Entry 1Q86 (X-ray diffraction, 3.00 A resolution); this record covers chains A and C of the 32 polymer chains in the assembly.

# Chain A
Molecule: 23S ribosomal RNA
Source organism: Haloarcula marismortui
Sequence (2922 nucleotides; numbered 2 to 2923; the number before each row is that of its first residue):
     2 UUGGCUACUAUGCCAGCUGGUGGAUUGCUCGGCUCAGGCGCUGAUGAAGG
    52 ACGUGCCAAGCUGCGAUAAGCCAUGGGGAGCCGCACGGAGGCGAAGAACC
   102 AUGGAUUUCCGAAUGAGAAUCUCUCUAACAAUUGCUUCGCGCAAUGAGGA
   152 ACCCCGAGAACUGAAACAUCUCAGUAUCGGGAGGAACAGAAAACGCAAUG
   202 UGAUGUCGUUAGUAACCGCGAGUGAACGCGAUACAGCCCAAACCGAAGCC
   252 CUCACGGGCAAUGUGGUGUCAGGGCUACCUCUCAUCAGCCGACCGUCUCG
   302 ACGAAGUCUCUUGGAACAGAGCGUGAUACAGGGUGACAACCCCGUACUCG
   352 AGACCAGUACGACGUGCGGUAGUGCCAGAGUAGCGGGGGUUGGAUAUCCC
   402 UCGCGAAUAACGCAGGCAUCGACUGCGAAGGCUAAACACAACCUGAGACC
   452 GAUAGUGAACAAGUAGUGUGAACGAACGCUGCAAAGUACCCUCAGAAGGG
   502 AGGCGAAAUAGAGCAUGAAAUCAGUUGGCGAUCGAGCGACAGGGCAUACA
   552 AGGUCCCUCGACGAAUGACCGACGCGCGAGCGUCCAGUAAGACUCACGGG
   602 AAGCCGAUGUUCUGUCGUACGUUUUGAAAAACGAGCCAGGGAGUGUGUCU
   652 GCAUGGCAAGUCUAACCGGAGUAUCCGGGGAGGCACAGGGAAACCGACAU
   702 GGCCGCAGGGCUUUGCCCGAGGGCCGCCGUCUUCAAGGGCGGGGAGCCAU
   752 GUGGACACGACCCGAAUCCGGACGAUCUACGCAUGGACAAGAUGAAGCGU
   802 GCCGAAAGGCACGUGGAAGUCUGUUAGAGUUGGUGUCCUACAAUACCCUC
   852 UCGUGAUCUAUGUGUAGGGGUGAAAGGCCCAUCGAGUCCGGCAACAGCUG
   902 GUUCCAAUCGAAACAUGUCGAAGCAUGACCUCCGCCGAGGUAGUCUGUGA
   952 GGUAGAGCGACCGAUUGGUGUGUCCGCCUCCGAGAGGAGUCGGCACACCU
  1002 GUCAAACUCCAAACUUACAGACGCCGUUUGACGCGGGGAUUCCGGUGCGC
  1052 GGGGUAAGCCUGUGUACCAGGAGGGGAACAACCCAGAGAUAGGUUAAGGU
  1102 CCCCAAGUGUGGAUUAAGUGUAAUCCUCUGAAGGUGGUCUCGAGCCCUAG
  1152 ACAGCCGGGAGGUGAGCUUAGAAGCAGCUACCCUCUAAGAAAAGCGUAAC
  1202 AGCUUACCGGCCGAGGUUUGAGGCGCCCAAAAUGAUCGGGACUCAAAUCC
  1252 ACCACCGAGACCUGUCCGUACCACUCAUACUGGUAAUCGAGUAGAUUGGC
  1302 GCUCUAAUUGGAUGGAAGUAGGGGUGAAAACUCCUAUGGACCGAUUAGUG
  1352 ACGAAAAUCCUGGCCAUAGUAGCAGCGAUAGUCGGGUGAGAACCCCGACG
  1402 GCCUAAUGGAUAAGGGUUCCUCAGCACUGCUGAUCAGCUGAGGGUUAGCC
  1452 GGUCCUAAGUCAUACCGCAACUCGACUAUGACGAAAUGGGAAACGGGUUA
  1502 AUAUUCCCGUGCCACUAUGCAGUGAAAGUUGACGCCCUGGGGUCGAUCAC
  1552 GCUGGGCAUUCGCCCAGUCGAACCGUCCAACUCCGUGGAAGCCGUAAUGG
  1602 CAGGAAGCGGACGAACGGCGGCAUAGGGAAACGUGAUUCAACCUGGGGCC
  1652 CAUGAAAAGACGAGCAUAGUGUCCGUACCGAGAACCGACACAGGUGUCCA
  1702 UGGCGGCGAAAGCCAAGGCCUGUCGGGAGCAACCAACGUUAGGGAAUUCG
  1752 GCAAGUUAGUCCCGUACCUUCGGAAGAAGGGAUGCCUGCUCCGGAACGGA
  1802 GCAGGUCGCAGUGACUCGGAAGCUCGGACUGUCUAGUAACAACAUAGGUG
  1852 ACCGCAAAUCCGCAAGGACUCGUACGGUCACUGAAUCCUGCCCAGUGCAG
  1902 GUAUCUGAACACCUCGUACAAGAGGACGAAGGACCUGUCAACGGCGGGGG
  1952 UAACUAUGACCCUCUUAAGGUAGCGUAGUACCUUGCCGCAUCAGUAGCGG
  2002 CUUGCAUGAAUGGAUUAACCAGAGCUUCACUGUCCCAACGUUGGGCCCGG
  2052 UGAACUGUACAUUCCAGUGCGGAGUCUGGAGACACCCAGGGGGAAGCGAA
  2102 GACCCUAUGGAGCUUUACUGCAGGCUGUCGCUGAGACGUGGUCGCCGAUG
  2152 UGCAGCAUAGGUAGGAGACACUACACAGGUACCCGCGCUAGCGGGCCACC
  2202 GAGUCAACAGUGAAAUACUACCCGUCGGUGACUGCGACUCUCACUCCGGG
  2252 AGGAGGACACCGAUAGCCGGGCAGUUUGACUGGGGCGGUACGCGCUCGAA
  2302 AAGAUAUCGAGCGCGCCCUAUGGCUAUCUCAGCCGGGACAGAGACCCGGC
  2352 GAAGAGUGCAAGAGCAAAAGAUAGCUUGACAGUGUUCUUCCCAACGAGGA
  2402 ACGCUGACGCGAAAGCGUGGUCUAGCGAACCAAUUAGCCUGCUUGAUGCG
  2452 GGCAAUUGAUGACAGAAAAGCUACCCUAGGGAUAACAGAGUCGUCACUCG
  2502 CAAGAGCACAUAUCGACCGAGUGGCUUGCUACCUCGAUGUCGGUUCCCUC
  2552 CAUCCUGCCCGUGCAGAAGCGGGCAAGGGUGAGGUUGUUCGCCUAUUAAA
  2602 GGAGGUCGUGAGCUGGGUUUAGACCGUCGUGAGACAGGUCGGCUGCUAUC
  2652 UACUGGGUGUGUAAUGGUGUCUGACAAGAACGACCGUAUAGUACGAGAGG
  2702 AACUACGGUUGGUGGCCACUGGUGUACCGGUUGUUCGAGAGAGCACGUGC
  2752 CGGGUAGCCACGCCACACGGGGUAAGAGCUGAACGCAUCUAAGCUCGAAA
  2802 CCCACUUGGAAAAGAGACACCGCCGAGGUCCCGCGUACAAGACGCGGUCG
  2852 AUAGACUCGGGGUGUGCGCGUCGAGGUAACGAGACGUUAAGCCCACGAGC
  2902 ACUAACAGACCAAAGCCAUCAU
Disordered / not traced: 2-9, 126-127, 715, 971-998, 1560, 1952-1963, 2137-2236, 2339-2343, 2665-2666, 2915-2923
Ion coordination: Mg2+ site 1 near G28 (its only coordinating residue here); Na+ site 1: C40, G41, C443; Na+ site 2: G56, G61; Na+ site 3: G66, U107, U108; Mg2+ site 2 near U115 (its only coordinating residue here); Na+ site 4: C141, G142; Na+ site 5 near U146 (its only coordinating residue here); Mg2+ site 3: C162, U2276; K+ site 1: C162, U163, U172; Mg2+ site 4: A165, A167, C168; Na+ site 6: A165, A166, A167; Mg2+ site 5: A166, G219; 67 more Na+ sites not listed; 98 more Mg2+ sites not listed; 1 more K+ sites not listed
Small-molecule neighbours:
  - phenylalaninal (PHA), molecule 1: G2102, C2104, A2486, U2620
  - phenylalaninal (PHA), molecule 2: A2486, C2487, U2541, U2620
Reported in the primary citation:
  - binding site for CCA-phenylalanine-cariotic-acid-biotin: G2284, G2285
  - catalytic residues: A2486 (proposed by the authors, not directly observed)

# Chain C
Protein: 50S ribosomal protein L2P
Source organism: Haloarcula marismortui
Reference sequence: P20276 (RL2_HALMA); numbering as in UniProt (aligned over 1-239)
Amino-acid sequence (239 residues; each row starts with the number of its first residue):
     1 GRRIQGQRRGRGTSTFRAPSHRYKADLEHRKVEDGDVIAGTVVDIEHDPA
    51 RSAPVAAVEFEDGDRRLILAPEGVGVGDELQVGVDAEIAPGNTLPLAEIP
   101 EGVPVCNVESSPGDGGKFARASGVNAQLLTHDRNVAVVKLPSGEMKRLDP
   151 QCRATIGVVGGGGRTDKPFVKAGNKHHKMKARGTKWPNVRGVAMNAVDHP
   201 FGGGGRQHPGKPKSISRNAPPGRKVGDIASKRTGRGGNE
Disordered / not traced: 238-239
Ion coordination: Mg2+ site 1: Asp26 (shared with G1873(A) of chain A); Mg2+ site 2: Asn188 (shared with A1845(A), U1846(A), G1884(A) of chain A); Na+: Phe201, Gly203, His208; Mg2+ site 3: Gln207 (shared with U1883(A), U2012(A) of chain A)

# How chain A and chain C interact
Contacting residue pairs - 256 pairs, chain A then chain C:
  C781(A) - Thr15(C)  hydrogen bond to the sugar
  G782(A) - Ser14(C)  hydrogen bond to the sugar
  G782(A) - Thr15(C)  hydrogen bond to the sugar
  C783(A) - Ser14(C)  sugar contact
  C783(A) - His21(C)  hydrogen bond to the phosphate
  C783(A) - Lys180(C)  phosphate contact
  A784(A) - His21(C)  salt bridge to the phosphate
  A784(A) - Arg22(C)  salt bridge to the phosphate
  G820(A) - Lys171(C)  salt bridge to the phosphate
  G820(A) - Ala172(C)  hydrogen bond to the base
  G820(A) - Gly173(C)  hydrogen bond to the base
  A857(A) - Ala172(C)  base contact
  A857(A) - Gly173(C)  phosphate contact
  A857(A) - His176(C)  sugar contact
  A857(A) - His177(C)  salt bridge to the phosphate
  A857(A) - Trp186(C)  base contact
  U866(A) - Arg11(C)  hydrogen bond to the phosphate
  U866(A) - Thr13(C)  sugar contact
  A867(A) - Arg11(C)  salt bridge to the phosphate
  G870(A) - Arg3(C)  salt bridge to the phosphate
  G871(A) - Arg2(C)  hydrogen bond to the base
  G871(A) - Arg3(C)  salt bridge to the phosphate
  G871(A) - Arg8(C)  salt bridge to the phosphate
  G871(A) - Arg11(C)  hydrogen bond to the phosphate
  U872(A) - Arg2(C)  hydrogen bond to the base
  U872(A) - Arg8(C)  hydrogen bond to the base
  U872(A) - Thr13(C)  hydrogen bond to the phosphate
  U872(A) - Phe16(C)  phosphate contact
  G873(A) - Arg2(C)  base contact
  G873(A) - Arg8(C)  hydrogen bond to the base
  G873(A) - Thr15(C)  phosphate contact
  G873(A) - Lys185(C)  salt bridge to the phosphate
  G873(A) - Asp198(C)  hydrogen bond to the base
  A874(A) - Lys185(C)  salt bridge to the phosphate
  A874(A) - Pro187(C)  sugar contact
  A874(A) - Val189(C)  sugar contact
  A875(A) - Val189(C)  sugar contact
  A875(A) - Ala193(C)  hydrogen bond to the sugar
  A875(A) - Met194(C)  base contact
  A875(A) - Asp198(C)  base contact
  G877(A) - Asn195(C)  hydrogen bond to the sugar
  G877(A) - Val197(C)  base contact
  G878(A) - Arg2(C)  hydrogen bond to the base
  C879(A) - Arg2(C)  base contact
  A886(A) - Gly1(C)  hydrogen bond to the base
  A886(A) - Arg2(C)  base contact
  G1460(A) - Arg17(C)  salt bridge to the phosphate
  C1652(A) - Ser52(C)  hydrogen bond to the phosphate
  C1652(A) - Arg164(C)  hydrogen bond to the base
  C1652(A) - Thr165(C)  base contact
  C1652(A) - Lys167(C)  hydrogen bond to the base
  C1652(A) - Phe169(C)  stacking on the base
  C1652(A) - Lys178(C)  hydrogen bond to the base
  A1653(A) - His47(C)  salt bridge to the phosphate
  A1653(A) - Ser52(C)  hydrogen bond to the phosphate
  A1653(A) - His177(C)  stacking on the base
  U1654(A) - Lys24(C)  sugar contact
  U1654(A) - His47(C)  stacking on the base
  U1654(A) - Pro49(C)  phosphate contact
  C1844(A) - Val189(C)  phosphate contact
  C1844(A) - Arg190(C)  salt bridge to the phosphate
  C1844(A) - Gln207(C)  hydrogen bond to the phosphate
  A1845(A) - Pro187(C)  phosphate contact
  A1845(A) - Asn188(C)  phosphate contact
  A1845(A) - Val189(C)  phosphate contact
  A1845(A) - Arg190(C)  salt bridge to the phosphate
  U1846(A) - Ala172(C)  hydrogen bond to the sugar
  U1846(A) - Trp186(C)  sugar contact
  U1846(A) - Pro187(C)  phosphate contact
  U1846(A) - Asn188(C)  hydrogen bond to the phosphate
  A1847(A) - Phe169(C)  hydrogen bond to the phosphate
  A1847(A) - Val170(C)  hydrogen bond to the sugar
  A1847(A) - Lys175(C)  salt bridge to the phosphate
  A1847(A) - Trp186(C)  hydrogen bond to the phosphate
  G1848(A) - Pro168(C)  phosphate contact
  G1848(A) - Phe169(C)  hydrogen bond to the phosphate
  U1850(A) - Arg235(C)  hydrogen bond to the phosphate
  G1851(A) - Asp227(C)  hydrogen bond to the base
  G1851(A) - Thr233(C)  sugar contact
  G1851(A) - Gly234(C)  sugar contact
  G1851(A) - Arg235(C)  salt bridge to the phosphate
  A1852(A) - Asp227(C)  sugar contact
  A1852(A) - Ile228(C)  hydrogen bond to the sugar
  A1852(A) - Ser230(C)  phosphate contact
  A1852(A) - Lys231(C)  phosphate contact
  A1852(A) - Arg232(C)  sugar contact
  C1853(A) - Arg217(C)  hydrogen bond to the sugar
  C1853(A) - Ile228(C)  sugar contact
  C1853(A) - Ala229(C)  sugar contact
  C1853(A) - Lys231(C)  salt bridge to the phosphate
  C1854(A) - Lys231(C)  salt bridge to the phosphate
  G1855(A) - Phe118(C)  base contact
  G1855(A) - Leu140(C)  base contact
  G1855(A) - Pro141(C)  base contact
  G1855(A) - Ser142(C)  hydrogen bond to the base
  G1855(A) - Glu144(C)  hydrogen bond to the sugar
  G1855(A) - Lys146(C)  hydrogen bond to the phosphate
  C1856(A) - Lys117(C)  sugar contact
  C1856(A) - Lys146(C)  salt bridge to the phosphate
  A1857(A) - Ser110(C)  hydrogen bond to the phosphate
  A1857(A) - Lys117(C)  salt bridge to the phosphate
  A1859(A) - Arg217(C)  phosphate contact
  U1860(A) - Arg9(C)  hydrogen bond to the base
  U1860(A) - Arg217(C)  salt bridge to the phosphate
  U1860(A) - Lys224(C)  salt bridge to the phosphate
  U1860(A) - Ile228(C)  sugar contact
  C1861(A) - Gly6(C)  hydrogen bond to the sugar
  C1861(A) - Gln7(C)  hydrogen bond to the sugar
  C1861(A) - Gly10(C)  hydrogen bond to the sugar
  C1861(A) - Pro221(C)  phosphate contact
  C1861(A) - Lys224(C)  salt bridge to the phosphate
  C1862(A) - Arg3(C)  hydrogen bond to the phosphate
  C1862(A) - Gln7(C)  hydrogen bond to the phosphate
  C1862(A) - Gly10(C)  sugar contact
  C1862(A) - Arg11(C)  hydrogen bond to the sugar
  C1862(A) - Pro221(C)  phosphate contact
  G1863(A) - Arg3(C)  salt bridge to the phosphate
  G1868(A) - Gly10(C)  hydrogen bond to the base
  A1869(A) - Arg9(C)  base contact
  A1869(A) - Gly10(C)  sugar contact
  A1869(A) - Gly12(C)  sugar contact
  A1869(A) - Arg17(C)  phosphate contact
  C1870(A) - Arg9(C)  sugar contact
  C1870(A) - Phe16(C)  sugar contact
  C1870(A) - Arg17(C)  phosphate contact
  C1870(A) - Ala18(C)  hydrogen bond to the phosphate
  C1870(A) - Gly183(C)  phosphate contact
  U1871(A) - Ala18(C)  phosphate contact
  U1871(A) - Arg182(C)  phosphate contact
  U1871(A) - Gly183(C)  hydrogen bond to the phosphate
  C1872(A) - Ser20(C)  hydrogen bond to the phosphate
  C1872(A) - Tyr23(C)  base contact
  C1872(A) - Lys24(C)  base contact
  C1872(A) - Ala25(C)  hydrogen bond to the base
  C1872(A) - Asp26(C)  hydrogen bond to the base
  C1872(A) - Ala50(C)  sugar contact
  G1873(A) - Asp26(C)  phosphate contact
  G1873(A) - Leu27(C)  phosphate contact
  G1873(A) - Ala50(C)  sugar contact
  G1873(A) - Arg51(C)  phosphate contact
  G1873(A) - Arg120(C)  salt bridge to the phosphate
  U1874(A) - Arg51(C)  salt bridge to the phosphate
  U1874(A) - Lys117(C)  hydrogen bond to the sugar
  U1874(A) - Phe118(C)  sugar contact
  U1874(A) - Ala119(C)  hydrogen bond to the sugar
  U1874(A) - Arg120(C)  salt bridge to the phosphate
  U1874(A) - Ala121(C)  phosphate contact
  A1875(A) - Ala119(C)  hydrogen bond to the phosphate
  A1875(A) - Arg120(C)  hydrogen bond to the phosphate
  A1875(A) - Ala121(C)  hydrogen bond to the phosphate
  A1875(A) - Val124(C)  phosphate contact
  A1875(A) - Pro141(C)  sugar contact
  A1875(A) - Ser142(C)  hydrogen bond to the sugar
  C1876(A) - Ala121(C)  sugar contact
  C1876(A) - Ser122(C)  hydrogen bond to the sugar
  C1876(A) - Gly123(C)  hydrogen bond to the base
  C1876(A) - Val124(C)  base contact
  C1876(A) - Pro141(C)  phosphate contact
  C1876(A) - Gly162(C)  base contact
  C1876(A) - Gly163(C)  hydrogen bond to the base
  C1876(A) - Arg164(C)  hydrogen bond to the phosphate
  C1876(A) - Thr165(C)  hydrogen bond to the sugar
  G1877(A) - Arg164(C)  salt bridge to the phosphate
  G1878(A) - Arg182(C)  salt bridge to the phosphate
  U1879(A) - Arg9(C)  hydrogen bond to the phosphate
  U1879(A) - Gly183(C)  phosphate contact
  U1879(A) - Thr184(C)  hydrogen bond to the phosphate
  C1880(A) - Gly6(C)  phosphate contact
  C1880(A) - Arg9(C)  salt bridge to the phosphate
  C1880(A) - Val225(C)  sugar contact
  C1880(A) - Gly226(C)  hydrogen bond to the sugar
  A1881(A) - His199(C)  salt bridge to the phosphate
  A1881(A) - Phe201(C)  phosphate contact
  A1881(A) - Lys213(C)  sugar contact
  A1881(A) - Val225(C)  phosphate contact
  A1881(A) - Gly226(C)  hydrogen bond to the sugar
  C1882(A) - Arg190(C)  phosphate contact
  C1882(A) - Gly191(C)  hydrogen bond to the phosphate
  C1882(A) - Val192(C)  hydrogen bond to the phosphate
  C1882(A) - Phe201(C)  phosphate contact
  C1882(A) - Lys213(C)  sugar contact
  U1883(A) - Arg190(C)  salt bridge to the phosphate
  G1884(A) - Arg190(C)  base contact
  G1898(A) - Pro212(C)  sugar contact
  G1898(A) - Ser214(C)  hydrogen bond to the sugar
  C1899(A) - Ser214(C)  sugar contact
  C1899(A) - Ile215(C)  sugar contact
  C1899(A) - Ser216(C)  sugar contact
  C1899(A) - Ala229(C)  sugar contact
  C1899(A) - Ser230(C)  hydrogen bond to the sugar
  A1900(A) - Ser216(C)  phosphate contact
  A1900(A) - Arg217(C)  hydrogen bond to the phosphate
  A1900(A) - Ala229(C)  sugar contact
  A1900(A) - Ser230(C)  sugar contact
  A1900(A) - Lys231(C)  sugar contact
  G1938(A) - Lys231(C)  hydrogen bond to the base
  U1939(A) - Arg232(C)  sugar contact
  U1939(A) - Thr233(C)  hydrogen bond to the sugar
  U1939(A) - Gly236(C)  phosphate contact
  U1939(A) - Gly237(C)  phosphate contact
  C1940(A) - Thr233(C)  sugar contact
  C1940(A) - Gly234(C)  sugar contact
  C1940(A) - Gly236(C)  hydrogen bond to the phosphate
  A1941(A) - Gly234(C)  sugar contact
  A1941(A) - Arg235(C)  base contact
  A1941(A) - Gly236(C)  phosphate contact
  A1942(A) - Pro212(C)  base contact
  A1942(A) - Lys213(C)  salt bridge to the phosphate
  A1942(A) - Asp227(C)  sugar contact
  A1942(A) - Thr233(C)  hydrogen bond to the sugar
  A1942(A) - Gly234(C)  hydrogen bond to the phosphate
  C1943(A) - Pro209(C)  sugar contact
  C1943(A) - Gly210(C)  sugar contact
  C1943(A) - Lys211(C)  sugar contact
  C1943(A) - Pro212(C)  sugar contact
  G1944(A) - His208(C)  salt bridge to the phosphate
  G1944(A) - Pro209(C)  phosphate contact
  U2012(A) - Gln207(C)  hydrogen bond to the sugar
  C2114(A) - Gly1(C)  hydrogen bond to the phosphate
  C2114(A) - Ala196(C)  sugar contact
  C2114(A) - Val197(C)  phosphate contact
  U2115(A) - Ala196(C)  phosphate contact
  U2116(A) - Lys211(C)  salt bridge to the phosphate
  A2123(A) - Pro220(C)  base contact
  G2124(A) - Asn218(C)  hydrogen bond to the base
  G2124(A) - Pro221(C)  sugar contact
  G2125(A) - Asn218(C)  hydrogen bond to the sugar
  C2126(A) - Asn218(C)  sugar contact
  C2248(A) - Ser111(C)  hydrogen bond to the sugar
  C2248(A) - Pro112(C)  hydrogen bond to the sugar
  G2249(A) - Gly113(C)  sugar contact
  G2250(A) - Lys31(C)  salt bridge to the phosphate
  G2250(A) - Glu33(C)  base contact
  G2254(A) - Asp149(C)  sugar contact
  A2255(A) - Asp149(C)  sugar contact
  G2270(A) - Arg223(C)  hydrogen bond to the phosphate
  G2271(A) - Arg223(C)  salt bridge to the phosphate
  G2272(A) - Pro220(C)  base contact
  G2272(A) - Pro221(C)  sugar contact
  G2272(A) - Gly222(C)  sugar contact
  G2272(A) - Arg223(C)  salt bridge to the phosphate
  C2273(A) - Gly1(C)  hydrogen bond to the phosphate
  C2625(A) - Gly205(C)  phosphate contact
  C2625(A) - Gln207(C)  phosphate contact
  C2626(A) - Arg206(C)  phosphate contact
  C2629(A) - Arg206(C)  base contact
  G2630(A) - Arg206(C)  hydrogen bond to the base
  G2630(A) - His208(C)  base contact
  U2631(A) - Gly210(C)  sugar contact
  G2632(A) - His208(C)  phosphate contact
  G2632(A) - Gly210(C)  sugar contact
  A2633(A) - Gly203(C)  phosphate contact
  A2633(A) - Gly204(C)  hydrogen bond to the phosphate
  G2634(A) - Gly203(C)  phosphate contact
  G2634(A) - Gly204(C)  hydrogen bond to the phosphate
  G2634(A) - Gly205(C)  hydrogen bond to the base
Other interface residues (no listed pair), chain A (101 interface residues in all): U858, G865, A876, A1459, C1651, G1655, A1843, U2117, U2628
Other interface residues (no listed pair), chain C (124 interface residues in all): Gln5, Val32, Asp114, Ala181, Pro200, Gly202

# Overview
101 residues of chain A face 124 of chain C across their interface, with 88 hydrogen bonds, 38 salt bridges
and 3 aromatic stacking contacts. Polar pairs include G820(A)-Ala172(C), G820(A)-Gly173(C) and
G871(A)-Arg2(C). Bound to chain A: phenylalaninal. The paper reports the catalytic residue A2486(A); a binding
site for CCA-phenylalanine-cariotic-acid-biotin at G2284(A) and G2285(A).
Here chain A is 23S ribosomal RNA and chain C is 50S ribosomal protein L2P, both from Haloarcula marismortui.
Entry 1Q86 (Crystal structure of CCA-Phe-cap-biotin bound simultaneously at half occupancy to both the A-site
and P-site of ...) was determined by X-ray diffraction (same publication as 1Q7Y, 1Q81, 1Q82 and 1M90).
